PDB entry 8OJL | electron microscopy, 2.88 A resolution | chains D and F of the 6 polymer chains in the assembly

[Chain D (and F)]
Molecule: Lon protease homolog, mitochondrial
Source organism: Homo sapiens
Notes: EC 3.4.21.53; chain F of this document is another copy of the same molecule, construct and numbering; everything in this record applies to it too
UniProt: P36776 (LONM_HUMAN); residue numbers follow UniProt; this construct covers 121-959
Amino-acid sequence (869 residues; row label = number of the first residue in the row):
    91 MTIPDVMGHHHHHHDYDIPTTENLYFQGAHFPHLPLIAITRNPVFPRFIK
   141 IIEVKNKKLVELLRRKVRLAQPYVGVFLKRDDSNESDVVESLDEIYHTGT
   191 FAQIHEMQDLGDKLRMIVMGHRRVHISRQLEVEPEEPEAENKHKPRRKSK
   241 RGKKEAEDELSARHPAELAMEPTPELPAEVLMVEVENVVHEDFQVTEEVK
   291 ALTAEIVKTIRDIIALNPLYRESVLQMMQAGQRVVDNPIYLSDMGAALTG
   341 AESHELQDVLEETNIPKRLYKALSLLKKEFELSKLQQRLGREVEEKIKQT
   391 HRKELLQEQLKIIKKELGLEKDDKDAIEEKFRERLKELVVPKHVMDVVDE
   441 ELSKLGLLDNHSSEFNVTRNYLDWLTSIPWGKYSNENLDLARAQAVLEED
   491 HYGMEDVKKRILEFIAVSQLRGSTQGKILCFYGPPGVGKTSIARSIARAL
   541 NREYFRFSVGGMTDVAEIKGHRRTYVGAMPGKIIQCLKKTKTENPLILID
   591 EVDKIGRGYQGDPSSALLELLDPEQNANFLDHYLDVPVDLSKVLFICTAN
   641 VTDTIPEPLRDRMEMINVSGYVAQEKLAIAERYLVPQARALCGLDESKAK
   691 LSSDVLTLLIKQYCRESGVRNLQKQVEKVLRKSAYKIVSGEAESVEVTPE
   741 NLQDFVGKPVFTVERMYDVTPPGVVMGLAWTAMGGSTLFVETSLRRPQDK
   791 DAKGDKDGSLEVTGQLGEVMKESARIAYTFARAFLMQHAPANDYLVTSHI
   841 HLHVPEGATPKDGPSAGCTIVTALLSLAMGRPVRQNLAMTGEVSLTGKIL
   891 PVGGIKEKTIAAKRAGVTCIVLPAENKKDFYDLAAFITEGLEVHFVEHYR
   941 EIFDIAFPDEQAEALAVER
Disordered / not traced: 91-122, 222-271, 950-959
Construct notes: initiating methionine (91); expression tag (92-120); engineered mutation E394 (Tyr in P36776)
Ligand contacts: ADP (adenosine-5'-diphosphate): D490, H491, Y492, M494, P524, P525, G526, V527, G528, K529, T530, S531, Y661, I669, Y673, L674, Q677, V709, Q713
Reported in the primary citation:
  - catalytic residues: S855, K898 (citing earlier work)
  - mutagenesis - Y394E: decreased catalytic activity on TFAM
  - mutagenesis - Y394E: decreased catalytic activity on ATPase
  - mutagenesis - Y394E (at least 2 degC): decreased stability
  - post-translational modification sites: S173, S181, Y186 (citing earlier work)
  - mutagenesis - Y394E: decreased catalytic activity on beta-casein
  - mutagenesis - Y394E: decreased catalytic activity on glutaryl-Ala-Ala-Phe-MNA

[How chain D and chain F interact]
Pairs across the interface (9):
  E287(D) - E342(F)
  E288(D) - L372(F)
  Q322(D) - K145(F)
  V324(D) - K145(F)
  Y360(D) - V383(F)
  Y360(D) - I387(F)
  K368(D) - E398(F)
  L375(D) - Q399(F)
  L375(D) - I402(F)  hydrophobic
Interface residues without a listed pair, chain D (11 interface residues in all): K298, G321, K367, Q376
Interface residues without a listed pair, chain F (14 interface residues in all): T130, R131, E143, L309, E384, K405

[Overview]
Chain D and chain F form an interface of 11 and 14 residues respectively. Chain D binds ADP. The paper reports
catalytic residues S855(D) and K898(D); Y394E of chain D reduces catalytic activity on TFAM.
Chain D and chain F are both Lon protease homolog, mitochondrial (Homo sapiens); the structure, Human
Mitochondrial Lon Y394E Mutant ADP Bound, was determined by electron microscopy (same publication as 8OVF,
8OVG, 8OKA and 8OM7).
